PDB entry 6DXG | X-ray diffraction, 1.91 A resolution | chain A

# Chain A
Protein: Stimulator of interferon protein
Organism: Homo sapiens
Reference sequence: A0A2R3XZB7 (A0A2R3XZB7_HUMAN); residues 153-343 here = UniProt positions 153-343
Amino-acid sequence (191 residues; row label = number of the first residue in the row):
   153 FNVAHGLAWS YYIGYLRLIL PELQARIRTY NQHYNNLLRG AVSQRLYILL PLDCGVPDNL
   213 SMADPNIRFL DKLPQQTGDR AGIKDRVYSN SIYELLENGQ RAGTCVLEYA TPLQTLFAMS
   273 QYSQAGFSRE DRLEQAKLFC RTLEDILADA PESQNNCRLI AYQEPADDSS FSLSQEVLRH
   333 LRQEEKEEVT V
Not modelled in the structure: 229-238, 319-322
Bound ions: Ca2+: Asp205, Glu316, Val341
Ligand contacts: HGJ (2-[(1-ethyl-3-methyl-1H-pyrazole-5-carbonyl)amino]-1-[(2R)-2-hydroxy-2-phenylethyl]-1H-benzimidazole-5-carboxamide): Leu159, Ser162, Tyr163, Gly166, Tyr167, Val239, Tyr240, Ser241, Asn242, Thr263, Pro264

# Summary
Ligands of chain A: compound HGJ. Asp205, Glu316 and Val341 form the Ca2+ site.
Chain A is Stimulator of interferon protein (Homo sapiens); the structure, amidobenzimidazole (ABZI) STING
agonists, was determined by X-ray diffraction together with 6DXL from the same study.
